9RU5 - chains M and P of the 4 polymer chains in the assembly; structure by electron microscopy, 3.26 A resolution.

[Chain M]
Molecule: MHC class I antigen
From: Homo sapiens
UniProt: F6IQR9 (F6IQR9_HUMAN); residues 1-276 here correspond to UniProt positions 27-302 (UniProt number = residue number + 26)
Chain sequence (276 residues; each row starts with the number of its first residue):
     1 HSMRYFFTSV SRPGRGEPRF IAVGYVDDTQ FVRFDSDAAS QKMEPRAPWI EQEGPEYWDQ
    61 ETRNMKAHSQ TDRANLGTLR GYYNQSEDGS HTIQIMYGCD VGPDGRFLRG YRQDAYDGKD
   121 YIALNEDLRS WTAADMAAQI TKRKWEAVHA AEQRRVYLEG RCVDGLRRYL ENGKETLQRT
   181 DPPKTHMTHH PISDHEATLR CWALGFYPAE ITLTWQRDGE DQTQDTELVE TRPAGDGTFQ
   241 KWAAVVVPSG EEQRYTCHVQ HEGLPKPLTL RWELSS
Disordered / not traced: 27-30, 175-276
Disulfides: Cys99-Cys162

[Chain P]
Molecule: ORF3a protein
From: Severe acute respiratory syndrome coronavirus 2
UniProt: P0DTC3 (AP3A_SARS2); residues 1-9 here correspond to UniProt positions 207-215 (UniProt number = residue number + 206)
Chain sequence (9 residues; numbered 1 to 9; the number before each row is that of its first residue):
     1 FTSDYYQLY

[Interface between chain M and chain P]
Pairs across the interface (42; chain M residue first):
  Tyr5(M) - Phe1(P)
  Tyr5(M) - Thr2(P)  hydrogen bond (side chain-backbone)
  Glu53(M) - Phe1(P)
  Tyr57(M) - Phe1(P)  hydrophobic
  Glu61(M) - Phe1(P)
  Glu61(M) - Thr2(P)  hydrogen bond
  Asn64(M) - Asp4(P)
  Asn64(M) - Tyr6(P)
  Met65(M) - Thr2(P)
  Met65(M) - Tyr6(P)
  His68(M) - Tyr6(P)
  Thr71(M) - Tyr6(P)
  Thr71(M) - Leu8(P)
  Asn75(M) - Gln7(P)
  Asn75(M) - Leu8(P)
  Asn75(M) - Tyr9(P)  hydrogen bond (side chain-backbone)
  Leu79(M) - Tyr9(P)  hydrophobic
  Tyr82(M) - Tyr9(P)  hydrogen bond (side chain-backbone)
  Ile93(M) - Tyr9(P)
  Ile95(M) - Tyr9(P)
  Tyr97(M) - Thr2(P)
  Tyr97(M) - Ser3(P)
  Tyr97(M) - Tyr6(P)
  Arg112(M) - Gln7(P)
  Asp114(M) - Tyr9(P)  hydrogen bond
  Trp131(M) - Gln7(P)
  Thr141(M) - Tyr9(P)  hydrogen bond (side chain-backbone)
  Lys144(M) - Tyr9(P)  hydrogen bond (side chain-backbone)
  Trp145(M) - Gln7(P)
  Trp145(M) - Leu8(P)  hydrogen bond (side chain-backbone)
  Trp145(M) - Tyr9(P)  hydrophobic
  Ala150(M) - Tyr5(P)
  Ala150(M) - Gln7(P)
  Gln153(M) - Tyr5(P)
  Arg154(M) - Ser3(P)  hydrogen bond
  Arg154(M) - Tyr5(P)  hydrogen bond (side chain-backbone)
  Arg154(M) - Gln7(P)
  Tyr157(M) - Thr2(P)
  Tyr157(M) - Ser3(P)
  Arg161(M) - Phe1(P)  hydrogen bond (backbone-backbone)
  Gly165(M) - Phe1(P)
  Arg168(M) - Phe1(P)
Also at the interface, not in a pair above, chain M (34 interface residues in all): Met3, Phe31, Ala74, Thr78, Tyr121, Val148, Cys162

[Overview]
Chain M and chain P form an interface of 34 and 9 residues respectively, with 11 hydrogen bonds. Among the
polar pairs are Tyr5(M)-Thr2(P), Glu61(M)-Thr2(P) and Asn75(M)-Tyr9(P).
Here chain M is MHC class I antigen (Homo sapiens) and chain P is ORF3a protein (Severe acute respiratory
syndrome coronavirus 2). Entry 9RU5 (Cryo-EM structure of TCRpub/pMHC) was determined by electron microscopy.
